PDB entry 7EMA | X-ray diffraction, 1.80 A resolution | chains A and B of the 3 polymer chains in the assembly

# Chain A
Molecule: Leucocyte antigen
Organism: Sus scrofa
UniProt: O19075 (O19075_PIG); residues 1-275 here correspond to UniProt positions 22-296 (UniProt number = residue number + 21)
Chain sequence (275 residues; row label = number of the first residue in the row):
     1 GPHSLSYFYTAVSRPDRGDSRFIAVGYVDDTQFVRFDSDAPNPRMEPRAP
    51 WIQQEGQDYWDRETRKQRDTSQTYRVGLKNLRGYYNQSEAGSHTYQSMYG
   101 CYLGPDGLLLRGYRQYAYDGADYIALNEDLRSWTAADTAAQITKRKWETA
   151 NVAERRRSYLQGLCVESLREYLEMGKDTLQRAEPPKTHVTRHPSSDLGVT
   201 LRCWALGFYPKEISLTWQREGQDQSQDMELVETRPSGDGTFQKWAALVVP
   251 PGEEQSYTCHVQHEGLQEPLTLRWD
Disulfide bonds: Cys101-Cys164, Cys203-Cys259

# Chain B
Molecule: Beta-2-microglobulin
Organism: Sus scrofa
UniProt: Q07717 (B2MG_PIG); residues 1-98 here correspond to UniProt positions 21-118 (UniProt number = residue number + 20)
Chain sequence (100 residues; row label = number of the first residue in the row; numbers below 1 keep their minus sign (Glu-1 is residue -1)):
    -1 EFVARPPKVQVYSRHPAENGKPNYLNCYVSGFHPPQIEIDLLKNGEKMNA
    49 EQSDLSFSKDWSFYLLVHTEFTPNAVDQYSCRVKHVTLDKPKIVKWDRDH
Disordered / not traced: -1 to 0
Differences from the reference sequence: expression tag (-1 to 0)
Disulfide bonds: Cys25-Cys79

# Interface between chain A and chain B
Contacting residue pairs (60; chain A residue first):
  Phe8(A) - Phe55(B)
  Phe8(A) - Lys57(B)
  Tyr9(A) - Phe55(B)
  Thr10(A) - Phe55(B)
  Thr10(A) - Phe61(B)
  Val12(A) - Pro33(B)  hydrophobic
  Val12(A) - Gln34(B)
  Ile23(A) - Leu53(B)
  Val25(A) - Asp52(B)
  Val25(A) - Leu53(B)
  Val25(A) - Ser54(B)
  Tyr27(A) - Ser54(B)
  Tyr27(A) - Tyr62(B)  hydrogen bond
  Gln32(A) - Asp52(B)  hydrogen bond
  Arg35(A) - Asp52(B)  salt bridge
  Arg48(A) - Asp52(B)  salt bridge
  Ser92(A) - Gln34(B)  hydrogen bond
  Thr94(A) - Pro33(B)
  Gln96(A) - His31(B)  hydrogen bond
  Gln96(A) - Phe55(B)
  Gln96(A) - Trp59(B)  hydrogen bond (side chain-backbone)
  Gln96(A) - Phe61(B)
  Ser97(A) - Phe55(B)
  Met98(A) - Phe55(B)  hydrophobic
  Met98(A) - Lys57(B)
  Met98(A) - Trp59(B)  hydrophobic
  Tyr113(A) - Lys57(B)  hydrogen bond
  Gln115(A) - Trp59(B)
  Tyr116(A) - Trp59(B)
  Ala117(A) - Trp59(B)
  Asp119(A) - His31(B)
  Gly120(A) - Arg3(B)  hydrogen bond (backbone-side chain)
  Gly120(A) - His31(B)
  Gly120(A) - Trp59(B)
  Asp122(A) - Trp59(B)  hydrogen bond
  His192(A) - Asp97(B)  salt bridge
  Arg202(A) - Asp97(B)  hydrogen bond (side chain-backbone)
  Arg202(A) - His98(B)
  Trp204(A) - Asp97(B)
  Trp204(A) - His98(B)
  Val231(A) - Gln8(B)
  Glu232(A) - Lys6(B)
  Glu232(A) - Gln8(B)  hydrogen bond (backbone-side chain)
  Glu232(A) - Ser28(B)  hydrogen bond
  Thr233(A) - Tyr26(B)
  Arg234(A) - Gln8(B)  hydrogen bond
  Arg234(A) - Tyr10(B)
  Arg234(A) - Tyr26(B)
  Arg234(A) - His98(B)  hydrogen bond (side chain-backbone)
  Pro235(A) - Tyr10(B)  hydrogen bond (backbone-side chain)
  Pro235(A) - Tyr26(B)
  Pro235(A) - Leu64(B)  hydrophobic
  Ser236(A) - Arg12(B)  hydrogen bond (backbone-side chain)
  Ser236(A) - Asn24(B)  hydrogen bond (backbone-side chain)
  Gly237(A) - Arg12(B)  hydrogen bond (backbone-side chain)
  Asp238(A) - Arg12(B)
  Gln242(A) - Tyr10(B)
  Gln242(A) - Ser11(B)  hydrogen bond (side chain-backbone)
  Gln242(A) - Arg12(B)  hydrogen bond (side chain-backbone)
  Trp244(A) - His98(B)  hydrogen bond (side chain-backbone)
Other interface residues (no listed pair), chain A (36 interface residues in all): Leu206
Other interface residues (no listed pair), chain B (27 interface residues in all): Pro14, Pro32, Glu49, Ser56

# Summary
Chain A and chain B form an interface of 36 and 27 residues respectively, with 20 hydrogen bonds and 3 salt
bridges. Among the polar pairs are Arg35(A)-Asp52(B), Arg48(A)-Asp52(B) and His192(A)-Asp97(B).
Chain A is Leucocyte antigen and chain B is Beta-2-microglobulin, both from Sus scrofa; the structure, Mooring
Stone-Like Arg114 Pulls Diverse Bulged Peptides: First Insight into African Swine Fever Virus-Derived T Cell
..., was determined by X-ray diffraction, deposited together with 7EM9, 7EMB, 7EMC and 7EMD.
